Entry 8YY9 (electron microscopy, 2.70 A resolution); this record covers chains A and C of the 39 polymer chains in the assembly.

[Chain A]
Protein: Antenna pigment protein alpha chain
Source organism: Dinoroseobacter shibae DFL 12
UniProt: A8LQ15 (A8LQ15_DINSH); residue numbers follow UniProt; this construct covers 1-53
Chain sequence (53 residues; each row starts with the number of its first residue):
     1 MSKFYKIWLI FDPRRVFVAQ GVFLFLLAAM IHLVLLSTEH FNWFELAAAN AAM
Not modelled in the structure: 1, 53
Ligand contacts:
  - Spheroidenone (A1EFU; (4E,16E,26E)-2-methoxy-2,6,10,14,19,23,27,31-octamethyl-dotriaconta-4,6,8,10,12,14,16,18,20,22,26,30-dodecaen-3-one), molecule 1: Phe4, Lys6, Ile7, Leu9, Ile10
  - Spheroidenone (A1EFU), molecule 2: Pro13, Arg14, Phe17, Gln20, Phe23, Leu24, Leu27, Met30, Ile31, Val34
  - Spheroidenone (A1EFU), molecule 3: Phe25, Ala28, Ala29, His32, Leu33, Leu36, Trp43, Phe44
  - bacteriochlorophyll a (BCL), molecule 1: Phe4, Ile7, Trp8, Val16, Gln20, Phe23, Ile31
  - bacteriochlorophyll a (BCL), molecule 2: Gly21, Leu24, Phe25, Ala28, His32, Leu35, Trp43, Phe44
  - bacteriochlorophyll a (BCL), molecule 3: Leu24, Leu27, Ala28, Ile31, His32, Leu35, Phe41

[Chain C]
Protein: Photosynthetic reaction center cytochrome c subunit
Source organism: Dinoroseobacter shibae DFL 12
UniProt: A8LQ18 (A8LQ18_DINSH); residue numbers follow UniProt; this construct covers 1-360
Chain sequence (360 residues; numbered 1 to 360; the number before each row is that of its first residue):
     1 MLPKWFDEWN SKNPTDIYKP AIVVGVAGGA VFAAALLVSW GQPLATDSMQ TGPRGTGMSV
    61 PEFVSDLDTP DPTIEVFLAS TSDPVIPEEG AQTAGEAYEN VDPVLADLTV ENYDRLLAAM
   121 RSWTGIPDLL EDPDHYQSKV AINMIQMNQT INEEWAGHVY ANAEVGVTCF TCHRGQAVPS
   181 EVWYRIDPVT ENTSGWASVQ NRATSLSQFT SLPSDALYQY LLNYEQIAVH DLESRVETLP
   241 GDPTWQNTER TYSLMNYFSN SLGRNCVFCH NSRAFYDPAQ HTPQWATAML GISMVQELNN
   301 EWIVPIGEAH LPPERLGPVY NDVPKLACKT CHKGYQQPLQ GLNVVADWPE LATTEGPFYD
Not modelled in the structure: 1-8
Ion coordination: heme c Fe site 1: His158, His332; heme c Fe site 2 near His173 (its only coordinating residue here); heme c Fe site 3 near His270 (its only coordinating residue here)
Ligand contacts:
  - heme c (HEC), molecule 1: Met120, Thr124, Leu129, Tyr136, Gln137, Val140, Ala141, Met144, Ile145, Asn148, Ile151, Val167, Thr168, Cys169, Cys172, His173, Ala177, Val178, Pro179, Val182, Ile303, Leu311, Arg315, Pro324, Leu326, Thr330, Leu351
  - heme c (HEC), molecule 2: His158, Val159, Tyr160, Ala161, Asn162, Ala163, Val165, Gly166, Val167, Phe258, Leu262, Phe268, Gln284, Thr287, Ala288, Gly291, Ile292, Met294, Val295, Leu326, Ala327, Cys328, Cys331, His332, Gln336, Gln337, Pro338
  - heme c (HEC), molecule 3: Ile227, Ala228, Val229, His230, Thr251, Tyr252, Met255, Phe258, Ser259, Asn265, Cys266, Cys269, His270, Phe275, Tyr276, Gln284, Trp285, Ala288, Met289, Ile292

[Interface between chain A and chain C]
Contacting residue pairs - 24 pairs, chain A then chain C:
  Asp12(A) with Thr15(C)
  Arg14(A) with Ser11(C); Asn13(C); Thr15(C); Ile17(C)
  Arg15(A) with Asp16(C); Ile17(C); Lys19(C); Pro20(C)
  Val18(A) with Ile17(C); Ala21(C)
  Ala19(A) with Val24(C)
  Val22(A) with Ala21(C); Val24(C), hydrophobic
  Met30(A) with Val31(C), hydrophobic; Phe32(C), hydrophobic; Ala35(C), hydrophobic
  Leu33(A) with Phe32(C), hydrophobic; Leu36(C), hydrophobic; Trp40(C), hydrogen bond (backbone-side chain)
  Val34(A) with Ser39(C)
  Leu36(A) with Trp40(C)
  Ser37(A) with Ser39(C); Trp40(C)
Interface residues without a listed pair, chain A (14 interface residues in all): Phe23, Leu26, Ala29

[Summary]
14 residues of chain A face 15 of chain C across their interface, with 1 hydrogen bond. The hydrogen-bonded
pair is Leu33(A)-Trp40(C). Bound to chain A: 3 copies of bacteriochlorophyll a and 3 copies of Spheroidenone.
Ligands of chain C: 3 copies of heme c.
Chain A is Antenna pigment protein alpha chain and chain C is Photosynthetic reaction center cytochrome c
subunit, both from Dinoroseobacter shibae DFL 12; the structure, Cryo-EM structure of a tri-heme
cytochrome-associated RC-LH1 complex from a marine photoheterotrophic bacterium, purified with magnesium-free
..., was determined by electron microscopy together with 8YZ2 and 9KM0 from the same study.
